Entry 7PY6 (electron microscopy, 4.10 A resolution (low resolution: residue-level contacts below are approximate; hydrogen-bond / salt-bridge calls are withheld)); this record covers chains C and D of the 10 polymer chains in the assembly.

[Chain C]
Protein: DNA-directed RNA polymerase subunit beta
Source organism: Escherichia coli
Notes: EC 2.7.7.6
UniProt: P0A8V4 (RPOB_ECO57); residue numbers follow UniProt; this construct covers 1-1342
Amino-acid sequence (1342 residues; each row starts with the number of its first residue):
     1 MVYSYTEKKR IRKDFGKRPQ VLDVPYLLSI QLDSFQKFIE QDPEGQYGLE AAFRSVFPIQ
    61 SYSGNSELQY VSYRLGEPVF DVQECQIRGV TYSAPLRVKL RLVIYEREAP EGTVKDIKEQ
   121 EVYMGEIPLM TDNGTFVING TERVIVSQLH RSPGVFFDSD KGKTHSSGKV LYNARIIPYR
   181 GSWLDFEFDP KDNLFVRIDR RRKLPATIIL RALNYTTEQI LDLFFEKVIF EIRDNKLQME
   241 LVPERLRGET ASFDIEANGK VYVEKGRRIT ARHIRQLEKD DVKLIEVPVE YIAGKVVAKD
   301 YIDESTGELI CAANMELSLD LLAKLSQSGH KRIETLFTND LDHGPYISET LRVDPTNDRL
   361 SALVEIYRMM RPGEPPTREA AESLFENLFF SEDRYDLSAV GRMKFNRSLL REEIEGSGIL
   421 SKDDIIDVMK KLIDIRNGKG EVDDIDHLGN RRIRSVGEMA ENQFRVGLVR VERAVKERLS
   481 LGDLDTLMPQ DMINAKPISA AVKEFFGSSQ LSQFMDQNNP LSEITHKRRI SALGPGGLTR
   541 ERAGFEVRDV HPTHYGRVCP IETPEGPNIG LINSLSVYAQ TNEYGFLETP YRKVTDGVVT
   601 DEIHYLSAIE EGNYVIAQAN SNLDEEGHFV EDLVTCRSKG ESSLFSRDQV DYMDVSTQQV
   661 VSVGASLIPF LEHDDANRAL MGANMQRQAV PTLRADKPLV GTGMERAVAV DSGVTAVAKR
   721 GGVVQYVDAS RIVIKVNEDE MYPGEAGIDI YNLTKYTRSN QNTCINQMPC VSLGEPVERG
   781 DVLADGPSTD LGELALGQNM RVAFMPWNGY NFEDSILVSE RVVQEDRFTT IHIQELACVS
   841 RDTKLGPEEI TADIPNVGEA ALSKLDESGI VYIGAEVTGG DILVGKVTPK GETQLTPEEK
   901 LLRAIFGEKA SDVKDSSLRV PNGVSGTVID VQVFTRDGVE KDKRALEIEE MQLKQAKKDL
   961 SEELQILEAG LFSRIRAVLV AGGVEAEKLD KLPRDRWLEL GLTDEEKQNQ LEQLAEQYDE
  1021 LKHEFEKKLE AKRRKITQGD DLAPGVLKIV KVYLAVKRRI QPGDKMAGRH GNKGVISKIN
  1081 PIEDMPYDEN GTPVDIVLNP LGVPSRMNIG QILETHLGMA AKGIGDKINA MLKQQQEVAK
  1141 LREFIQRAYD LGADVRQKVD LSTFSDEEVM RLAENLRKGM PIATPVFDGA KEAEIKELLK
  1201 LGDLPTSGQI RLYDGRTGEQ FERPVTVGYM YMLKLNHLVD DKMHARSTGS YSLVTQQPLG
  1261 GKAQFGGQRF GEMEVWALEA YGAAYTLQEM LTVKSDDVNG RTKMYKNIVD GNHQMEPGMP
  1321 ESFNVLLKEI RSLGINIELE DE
Disordered / not traced: 1
UniProt features mapped onto this chain:
  - modified residue (N6-acetyllysine): K1022, K1200

[Chain D]
Protein: DNA-directed RNA polymerase subunit beta'
Source organism: Escherichia coli
Notes: EC 2.7.7.6
UniProt: P0A8T8 (RPOC_ECO57); residues 1-1407 here = UniProt positions 1-1407
Amino-acid sequence (1407 residues; row label = number of the first residue in the row):
     1 MKDLLKFLKA QTKTEEFDAI KIALASPDMI RSWSFGEVKK PETINYRTFK PERDGLFCAR
    61 IFGPVKDYEC LCGKYKRLKH RGVICEKCGV EVTQTKVRRE RMGHIELASP TAHIWFLKSL
   121 PSRIGLLLDM PLRDIERVLY FESYVVIEGG MTNLERQQIL TEEQYLDALE EFGDEFDAKM
   181 GAEAIQALLK SMDLEQECEQ LREELNETNS ETKRKKLTKR IKLLEAFVQS GNKPEWMILT
   241 VLPVLPPDLR PLVPLDGGRF ATSDLNDLYR RVINRNNRLK RLLDLAAPDI IVRNEKRMLQ
   301 EAVDALLDNG RRGRAITGSN KRPLKSLADM IKGKQGRFRQ NLLGKRVDYS GRSVITVGPY
   361 LRLHQCGLPK KMALELFKPF IYGKLELRGL ATTIKAAKKM VEREEAVVWD ILDEVIREHP
   421 VLLNRAPTLH RLGIQAFEPV LIEGKAIQLH PLVCAAYNAD FDGDQMAVHV PLTLEAQLEA
   481 RALMMSTNNI LSPANGEPII VPSQDVVLGL YYMTRDCVNA KGEGMVLTGP KEAERLYRSG
   541 LASLHARVKV RITEYEKDAN GELVAKTSLK DTTVGRAILW MIVPKGLPYS IVNQALGKKA
   601 ISKMLNTCYR ILGLKPTVIF ADQIMYTGFA YAARSGASVG IDDMVIPEKK HEIISEAEAE
   661 VAEIQEQFQS GLVTAGERYN KVIDIWAAAN DRVSKAMMDN LQTETVINRD GQEEKQVSFN
   721 SIYMMADSGA RGSAAQIRQL AGMRGLMAKP DGSIIETPIT ANFREGLNVL QYFISTHGAR
   781 KGLADTALKT ANSGYLTRRL VDVAQDLVVT EDDCGTHEGI MMTPVIEGGD VKEPLRDRVL
   841 GRVTAEDVLK PGTADILVPR NTLLHEQWCD LLEENSVDAV KVRSVVSCDT DFGVCAHCYG
   901 RDLARGHIIN KGEAIGVIAA QSIGEPGTQL TMRTFHIGGA ASRAAAESSI QVKNKGSIKL
   961 SNVKSVVNSS GKLVITSRNT ELKLIDEFGR TKESYKVPYG AVLAKGDGEQ VAGGETVANW
  1021 DPHTMPVITE VSGFVRFTDM IDGQTITRQT DELTGLSSLV VLDSAERTAG GKDLRPALKI
  1081 VDAQGNDVLI PGTDMPAQYF LPGKAIVQLE DGVQISSGDT LARIPQESGG TKDITGGLPR
  1141 VADLFEARRP KEPAILAEIS GIVSFGKETK GKRRLVITPV DGSDPYEEMI PKWRQLNVFE
  1201 GERVERGDVI SDGPEAPHDI LRLRGVHAVT RYIVNEVQDV YRLQGVKIND KHIEVIVRQM
  1261 LRKATIVNAG SSDFLEGEQV EYSRVKIANR ELEANGKVGA TYSRDLLGIT KASLATESFI
  1321 SAASFQETTR VLTEAAVAGK RDELRGLKEN VIVGRLIPAG TGYAYHQDRM RRRAAGEAPA
  1381 APQVTAEDAS ASLAELLNAG LGGSDNE
Disordered / not traced: 1-15, 934-947, 1127-1135, 1374-1407
Metal / ion sites: Zn2+ site 1: C85, C88; Mg2+: D460, D462 (shared with 1 residue of chain R); Zn2+ site 2: C814, C888, C898
UniProt features mapped onto this chain:
  - binding site (Zn(2+)): C70, C72, C85, C88, C814, C888, C895, C898
  - binding site (Mg(2+)): D460, D462, D464
  - modified residue: K972 (N6-acetyllysine)

[Chain C / chain D interface]
Residue-residue contacts - 268 pairs, chain C then chain D:
  S166(C) with K1151(D)
  F545(C) with K781(D); L788(D)
  R548(C) with R780(D)
  D549(C) with P750(D)
  V550(C) with H777(D); R780(D)
  H551(C) with F773(D)
  Y555(C) with V769(D); F773(D)
  P560(C) with F773(D); T776(D); R780(D)
  I561(C) with Y772(D)
  T563(C) with R780(D)
  I569(C) with L783(D); A784(D)
  G570(C) with R780(D)
  N620(C) with N768(D)
  T635(C) with L770(D)
  S642(C) with L770(D)
  T657(C) with V769(D)
  E672(C) with L767(D)
  H673(C) with F763(D); R764(D); E765(D); G766(D)
  D674(C) with F763(D); Y772(D)
  D675(C) with R744(D); F763(D); Y772(D)
  A676(C) with Y772(D); A779(D)
  N677(C) with A779(D)
  A679(C) with Y772(D)
  F804(C) with S638(D)
  M805(C) with A633(D)
  P806(C) with D505(D); A632(D); A633(D)
  N808(C) with P359(D); F629(D); A630(D); A633(D)
  G809(C) with V357(D); F629(D)
  Y810(C) with V357(D); P359(D); Y360(D)
  F812(C) with V357(D); P451(D); C454(D); S503(D); D505(D); F629(D)
  E813(C) with D460(D); Q504(D); R731(D)
  S815(C) with V357(D)
  R841(C) with D256(D)
  K844(C) with F49(D)
  Q894(C) with R77(D)
  Q1061(C) with K445(D)
  G1063(C) with V354(D)
  K1065(C) with D462(D)
  K1073(C) with D462(D)
  G1074(C) with F461(D); D462(D)
  V1075(C) with I355(D); F461(D); D462(D); G463(D)
  S1077(C) with T356(D)
  P1100(C) with A637(D)
  L1101(C) with Q504(D); D505(D); L508(D); M725(D); R731(D)
  G1102(C) with R731(D)
  V1103(C) with V639(D)
  S1105(C) with R731(D); G732(D); Q736(D)
  R1106(C) with R731(D)
  M1107(C) with Q736(D)
  I1109(C) with F763(D)
  I1112(C) with V639(D); I641(D)
  L1113(C) with I641(D)
  H1116(C) with I641(D)
  F1187(C) with L767(D); V769(D); Y772(D)
  K1191(C) with G766(D)
  E1192(C) with I641(D); R764(D)
  K1196(C) with I641(D)
  S1207(C) with D642(D)
  E1219(C) with R634(D)
  F1221(C) with A633(D); R634(D)
  E1222(C) with Y512(D); R634(D); S635(D)
  R1223(C) with Y512(D); S635(D); G636(D); F719(D); M724(D)
  V1225(C) with S638(D)
  T1226(C) with S638(D); V639(D); G640(D)
  V1239(C) with V354(D); K445(D)
  D1240(C) with K445(D)
  K1242(C) with R352(D); Q465(D)
  M1243(C) with R352(D); S353(D); M372(D); K445(D)
  H1244(C) with G351(D); R352(D)
  A1245(C) with S350(D); G351(D); E375(D); L376(D)
  R1246(C) with D348(D); Y349(D); S350(D); E375(D)
  S1247(C) with D348(D); E375(D); K378(D)
  Y1251(C) with D348(D)
  V1254(C) with L249(D)
  T1255(C) with R337(D); N341(D)
  Q1257(C) with N341(D)
  P1258(C) with R346(D); D348(D)
  G1260(C) with R346(D)
  G1267(C) with R346(D)
  Q1268(C) with R346(D); V347(D); S350(D); G351(D); R352(D); A467(D)
  R1269(C) with R339(D); Q340(D); R346(D)
  F1270(C) with G344(D); K345(D); H469(D)
  E1272(C) with L343(D)
  M1273(C) with T428(D)
  E1274(C) with N424(D); T428(D)
  W1276(C) with R798(D); V801(D); V917(D); K1348(D)
  A1277(C) with I434(D)
  L1278(C) with I434(D); M484(D)
  E1279(C) with V917(D); L1347(D); V1351(D); I1357(D); A1359(D)
  A1280(C) with R431(D); V917(D); I918(D)
  Y1281(C) with R431(D); I434(D); Q435(D); M484(D); N489(D)
  G1282(C) with L483(D); G1360(D); T1361(D)
  A1283(C) with E479(D)
  A1284(C) with I1357(D); G1360(D)
  Y1285(C) with E475(D); L1356(D); T1361(D)
  T1286(C) with A476(D); E479(D)
  Q1288(C) with G1354(D); R1355(D)
  E1289(C) with L472(D); T473(D); A476(D)
  M1290(C) with V347(D); H469(D)
  L1291(C) with K345(D); V1351(D); G1354(D)
  T1292(C) with G1354(D)
  K1294(C) with D348(D); L472(D)
  S1295(C) with K345(D); R346(D)
  D1296(C) with K345(D)
  M1304(C) with L472(D)
  Y1305(C) with P379(D); Y382(D)
  I1308(C) with P379(D)
  V1309(C) with G383(D)
  H1313(C) with F380(D); L472(D); T473(D); L474(D)
  Q1314(C) with T473(D)
  P1320(C) with V1353(D)
  E1321(C) with R99(D); E100(D)
  S1322(C) with N341(D); L342(D)
  F1323(C) with I20(D); L342(D)
  N1324(C) with E100(D)
  V1325(C) with L249(D); R337(D)
  L1326(C) with F338(D)
  K1328(C) with E100(D)
  E1329(C) with L245(D); L327(D); M330(D)
  I1330(C) with I331(D); L1332(D)
  R1331(C) with W33(D); M102(D); P243(D)
  S1332(C) with P243(D); L245(D); Y269(D); L327(D)
  L1333(C) with W115(D); P243(D); L327(D)
  G1334(C) with L24(D); A25(D)
  I1335(C) with A23(D); L24(D); F116(D); A1336(D)
  N1336(C) with I22(D); A23(D); L24(D); M29(D); W33(D)
  I1337(C) with K21(D); I22(D)
  E1338(C) with I20(D); K21(D)
  L1339(C) with F17(D)
  E1340(C) with D18(D); A19(D); K21(D); R1341(D)
  D1341(C) with E16(D)
  E1342(C) with D18(D)
Interface residues without a listed pair, chain C (152 interface residues in all): P552, E565, G566, V660, L680, W807, D814, G923, P1062, I1076, N1099, P1104, Q1209, T1217, Q1256, L1259, V1275, L1287, V1298, M1315
Interface residues without a listed pair, chain D (167 interface residues in all): K96, G257, L307, K371, A446, A459, V470, P471, R538, S543, M644, S721, I722, L740, T757, S775, A787, T797, E913, A914, Q921, I1352

[Summary]
Chain C and chain D form an interface of 152 and 167 residues respectively. D460(D) and D462(D) coordinate
Mg2+. C85(D) and C88(D) form the Zn2+ site 1. UniProt lists 8 Zn2+-binding residues and 3 Mg2+-binding
residues on chain D.
Chain C is DNA-directed RNA polymerase subunit beta and chain D is DNA-directed RNA polymerase subunit beta',
both from Escherichia coli; the structure, CryoEM structure of E.coli RNA polymerase elongation complex bound
to NusA and NusG (NusA and NusG ..., was determined by electron microscopy, deposited together with 7PY0,
7PY1, 7PY3, 7PY5, 7PY7, 7PY8 and 4 further entries.
